8G0I - chains A and D; structure by X-ray diffraction, 2.20 A resolution.

[Chain A]
Name: Green fluorescent protein
From: Aequorea victoria
Reference sequence: P42212 (GFP_AEQVI); aligned to UniProt positions 2-238 over residues 2-238
Amino-acid sequence (253 residues; each row starts with the number of its first residue; note: 2 numbers in that range are skipped by the numbering (no residue carries them; nothing is unmodelled there); numbering starts at 0):
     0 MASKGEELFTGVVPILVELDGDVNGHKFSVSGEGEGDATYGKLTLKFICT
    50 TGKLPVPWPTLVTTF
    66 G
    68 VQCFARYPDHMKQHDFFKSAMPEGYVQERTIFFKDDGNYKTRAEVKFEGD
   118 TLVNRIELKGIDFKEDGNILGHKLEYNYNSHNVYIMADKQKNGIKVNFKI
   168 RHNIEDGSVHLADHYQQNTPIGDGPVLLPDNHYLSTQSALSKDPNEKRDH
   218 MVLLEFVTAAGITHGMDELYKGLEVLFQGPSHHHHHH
Unresolved in the structure: 0-3, 229-254
Covalent attachments: covalent link Phe64-Gly66; covalent link Gly66-Val68
Modified residues: Gly66 (chromophore; CR2)
Construct notes: initiating methionine (0); expression tag (1, 239-254); chromophore (66, 66, 66); conflict Ala72 (Ser in P42212), His177 (Gln in P42212)
What the authors report for this chain:
  - mutagenesis - E17A: decreased binding to LaG437sr
  - mutagenesis - E32A: abolished binding to LaG19s102r

[Chain D]
Name: LaG24 Nanobody
From: Lama glama
Notes: antibody fragment or engineered binder
Amino-acid sequence (137 residues; row label = number of the first residue in the row):
     1 GSMADVQLVESGGGLVQPGGSLRLSCAASGEIASIIAIGWYRQAPGKQRE
    51 SVALITRSGMITYGDSAQGRFTISRDDAKNTVYLHMDDLVPEDTAVYYCN
   101 AKKVSFGDYWGQGTQVTVSGLEVLFQGPSLEHHHHHH
Unresolved in the structure: 1-4, 121-137
Disulfides: Cys26-Cys99
Ion coordination: Na+: Lys103, Gly107, Asp108
What the authors report for this chain:
  - mutagenesis - H85Q (Tm change 2 degC): increased stability
  - mutagenesis - H85Q (>10-fold): increased binding to Green fluorescent protein (chain A)
  - contacts within the chain: Ser74-His85

[Chain A / chain D interface]
Residue-residue contacts (40; chain A residue first):
  Glu95(A) - Val104(D)
  Glu95(A) - Ser105(D)
  Arg96(A) - Val104(D)
  Thr97(A) - Ile36(D)
  Thr97(A) - Lys103(D)  hydrogen bond (side chain-backbone)
  Thr97(A) - Val104(D)  hydrogen bond (side chain-backbone)
  Phe99(A) - Ile36(D)  hydrophobic
  Phe99(A) - Ala37(D)  hydrophobic
  Phe99(A) - Thr56(D)
  Phe99(A) - Met60(D)
  Phe99(A) - Lys102(D)
  Phe100(A) - Thr62(D)
  Lys101(A) - Met60(D)
  Lys101(A) - Ile61(D)  hydrogen bond (side chain-backbone)
  Lys101(A) - Thr62(D)
  Asp102(A) - Thr62(D)  hydrogen bond (backbone-side chain)
  Asp102(A) - Tyr63(D)  hydrogen bond (side chain-backbone)
  Asp103(A) - Thr62(D)
  Lys107(A) - Lys103(D)  hydrogen bond (side chain-backbone)
  Lys107(A) - Val104(D)
  Lys107(A) - Ser105(D)  hydrogen bond (side chain-backbone)
  Lys107(A) - Phe106(D)
  Lys107(A) - Gly107(D)
  Arg109(A) - Phe106(D)
  Glu124(A) - Phe106(D)
  Asp129(A) - Tyr41(D)  hydrogen bond
  Lys131(A) - Tyr63(D)
  Lys131(A) - Asp65(D)  salt bridge
  Asn164(A) - Arg57(D)
  Asn164(A) - Ser58(D)
  Lys166(A) - Ser58(D)  hydrogen bond
  Asp180(A) - Thr56(D)  hydrogen bond
  Asp180(A) - Ser58(D)  hydrogen bond
  Asp180(A) - Met60(D)
  Tyr182(A) - Ile36(D)  hydrophobic
  Tyr182(A) - Thr56(D)  hydrogen bond
  Tyr182(A) - Arg57(D)  hydrogen bond (side chain-backbone)
  Tyr182(A) - Ser58(D)  hydrogen bond (side chain-backbone)
  Tyr182(A) - Val104(D)
  Gln184(A) - Val104(D)
Other interface residues (no listed pair), chain A (24 interface residues in all): Asn105, Thr108, Lys126, Ile128, Leu178, Gln183
Other interface residues (no listed pair), chain D (21 interface residues in all): Ser51, Leu54, Gly64, Asp108
From the paper, about this interface:
  - residue pairs: Asp129(A)-Tyr41(D) (hydrogen bond), Lys131(A)-Asp65(D) (salt bridge)
  - epitope / paratope residues, chain A: Asp129(A), Lys131(A)
  - epitope / paratope residues, chain D: Tyr41(D), Asp65(D)

[Overview]
24 residues of chain A and 21 residues of chain D are in contact; the contacts include 14 hydrogen bonds and 1
salt bridge. Among the polar pairs are Lys131(A)-Asp65(D), Thr97(A)-Lys103(D) and Thr97(A)-Val104(D). The
paper describes a hydrogen bond between Asp129(A) and Tyr41(D); a salt bridge between Lys131(A) and Asp65(D).
The paper reports that E17A of chain A reduces binding to LaG437sr; epitope/paratope residues Asp129(A),
Lys131(A) and Tyr41(D) among others; 3 substitutions were tested in all.
Chain A is Green fluorescent protein (Aequorea victoria) and chain D is LaG24 Nanobody (Lama glama); the
structure, High Affinity nanobodies against GFP, was determined by X-ray diffraction (same publication as
8SFS, 8SFV, 8SFX, 8SFZ, 8SG3 and 8SLC).
